Entry 7QZO (X-ray diffraction, 1.45 A resolution); this record covers chains A and B.

== Chain A (and B) ==
Protein: Histidine kinase
Source organism: Pseudomonas aeruginosa
Notes: EC 2.7.13.3; chain B of this document is another copy of the same molecule, construct and numbering; everything in this record applies to it too
UniProtKB: A0A0A8RMX6 (A0A0A8RMX6_PSEAI); residues 7-138 here correspond to UniProt positions 678-809 (UniProt number = residue number + 671)
Sequence (156 residues; row label = number of the first residue in the row; numbers below 1 keep their minus sign (Met-17 is residue -17)):
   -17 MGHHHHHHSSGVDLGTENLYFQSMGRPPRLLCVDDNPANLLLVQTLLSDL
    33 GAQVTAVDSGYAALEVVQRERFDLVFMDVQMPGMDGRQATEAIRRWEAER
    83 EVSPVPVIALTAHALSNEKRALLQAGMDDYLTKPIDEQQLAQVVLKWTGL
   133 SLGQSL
Not modelled in the structure: -17 to 6, 136-138 (chain B: -17 to 7)
Sequence notes: initiating methionine (-17); expression tag (-16 to 6)
Bound ions: Cd2+ site 1: Asp17, Asp60, Gln62; Cd2+ site 2: Asp40 (shared with Glu52(B), Glu81(B) of chain B); Cd2+ site 3: Glu52 (shared with Asp40(B) of chain B); Cd2+ site 4: Glu83 (shared with Asp111(B) of chain B)

== How chain A and chain B interact ==
Residue-residue contacts (15; chain A residue first):
  Arg11(A) with Asp40(B), salt bridge
  Gln26(A) with Gln26(B), hydrogen bond
  Ser30(A) with Leu23(B)
  Gln35(A) with Pro19(B)
  Val39(A) with Arg51(B)
  Asp40(A) with Arg11(B), salt bridge; Glu52(B)
  Ala44(A) with Arg51(B); Glu52(B)
  Glu47(A) with Arg51(B)
  Arg51(A) with Val39(B); Ala44(B); Glu47(B)
  Glu52(A) with Asp40(B); Ala44(B)
Interface residues without a listed pair, chain A (12 interface residues in all): Pro19, Leu23
Interface residues without a listed pair, chain B (12 interface residues in all): Ser30, Gln35

== In short ==
Chain A and chain B each contribute 12 residues to their interface, with 1 hydrogen bond and 2 salt bridges.
Polar contacts include Arg11(A)-Asp40(B) and Gln26(A)-Gln26(B). Asp17(A), Asp60(A) and Gln62(A) coordinate
Cd2+ site 1.
Chain A and chain B are both Histidine kinase (Pseudomonas aeruginosa); the structure, Crystal structure of
GacS D1 domain, was determined by X-ray diffraction, deposited together with 7Z8N and 7QZ2.
